6PIT - chains A and B of the 4 polymer chains in the assembly; structure by X-ray diffraction, 2.25 A resolution.

Chain A:
Protein: Estrogen receptor
From: Homo sapiens
UniProtKB: P03372 (ESR1_HUMAN); numbering as in UniProt (aligned over 297-554)
Amino-acid sequence (262 residues; row label = number of the first residue in the row):
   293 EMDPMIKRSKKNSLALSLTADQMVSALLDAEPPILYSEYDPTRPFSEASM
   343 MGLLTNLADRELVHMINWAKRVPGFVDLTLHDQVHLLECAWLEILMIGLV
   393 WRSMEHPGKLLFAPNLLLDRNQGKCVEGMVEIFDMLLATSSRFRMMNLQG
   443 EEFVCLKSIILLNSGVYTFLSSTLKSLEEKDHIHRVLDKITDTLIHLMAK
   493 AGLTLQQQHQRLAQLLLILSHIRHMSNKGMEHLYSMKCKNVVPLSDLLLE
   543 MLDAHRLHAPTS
Disordered / not traced: 293-306, 330-339, 419-420, 461-464, 530-533, 548-554
Differences from the reference sequence: expression tag (293-296); engineered mutation S537 (Tyr in P03372)
Modified / non-standard residues: C381 (S-methyl-thio-cysteine; SCH)
Ligand contacts: estradiol (EST): M343, L346, T347, L349, A350, E353, L384, L387, M388, L391, R394, F404, M421, I424, L428, G521, H524, L525

Chain B:
Protein: Estrogen receptor
From: Homo sapiens
UniProtKB: P03372 (ESR1_HUMAN); residue numbers follow UniProt; this construct covers 297-554
Amino-acid sequence (262 residues; numbered 293 to 554; the number before each row is that of its first residue):
   293 EMDPMIKRSKKNSLALSLTADQMVSALLDAEPPILYSEYDPTRPFSEASM
   343 MGLLTNLADRELVHMINWAKRVPGFVDLTLHDQVHLLECAWLEILMIGLV
   393 WRSMEHPGKLLFAPNLLLDRNQGKCVEGMVEIFDMLLATSSRFRMMNLQG
   443 EEFVCLKSIILLNSGVYTFLSSTLKSLEEKDHIHRVLDKITDTLIHLMAK
   493 AGLTLQQQHQRLAQLLLILSHIRHMSNKGMEHLYSMKCKNVVPLSDLLLE
   543 MLDAHRLHAPTS
Disordered / not traced: 293-307, 331-340, 461-472, 548-554
Differences from the reference sequence: expression tag (293-296); engineered mutation S537 (Tyr in P03372)
Modified / non-standard residues: C417 (S-methyl-thio-cysteine; SCH)
Ligand contacts: estradiol (EST): M343, L346, L349, A350, E353, L384, L387, M388, L391, R394, F404, M421, I424, L428, G521, H524, L525

Interface between chain A and chain B:
Pairs across the interface (53):
  C381(A) - H516(B)
  M427(A) - Y459(B)
  A430(A) - Y459(B)
  R434(A) - H476(B)  hydrogen bond
  I451(A) - L509(B)  hydrophobic
  N455(A) - L509(B)  hydrogen bond (side chain-backbone)
  Y459(A) - A430(B)
  Y459(A) - R434(B)  hydrogen bond
  Y459(A) - I510(B)
  Y459(A) - H513(B)
  H476(A) - R434(B)
  H476(A) - Q506(B)  hydrogen bond
  D480(A) - Q502(B)
  D480(A) - Q506(B)  hydrogen bond
  T483(A) - H501(B)
  T483(A) - A505(B)
  D484(A) - Q498(B)
  D484(A) - H501(B)  salt bridge
  D484(A) - Q502(B)  hydrogen bond
  I487(A) - H501(B)
  L497(A) - L497(B)  hydrophobic
  Q498(A) - D484(B)  hydrogen bond
  H501(A) - T483(B)
  H501(A) - I487(B)
  H501(A) - L497(B)
  H501(A) - H501(B)
  H501(A) - L504(B)
  Q502(A) - D480(B)
  Q502(A) - D484(B)  hydrogen bond
  L504(A) - H501(B)
  A505(A) - T483(B)
  A505(A) - L508(B)  hydrophobic
  Q506(A) - D480(B)  hydrogen bond
  L508(A) - A505(B)  hydrophobic
  L509(A) - I451(B)  hydrophobic
  L509(A) - N455(B)  hydrogen bond (backbone-side chain)
  L509(A) - L511(B)  hydrophobic
  S512(A) - L511(B)
  S512(A) - R515(B)  hydrogen bond
  H513(A) - N455(B)  hydrogen bond (side chain-backbone)
  H513(A) - S456(B)
  H513(A) - V458(B)
  H513(A) - Y459(B)
  H513(A) - R515(B)
  R515(A) - S512(B)  hydrogen bond
  R515(A) - H513(B)
  R515(A) - H516(B)
  H516(A) - R515(B)  hydrogen bond
  H516(A) - N519(B)  hydrogen bond
  N519(A) - H516(B)  hydrogen bond
  N519(A) - N519(B)  hydrogen bond
  E523(A) - E523(B)
  H547(A) - K520(B)
Other interface residues (no listed pair), chain A (33 interface residues in all): T431, T460, L479, L511, K520
Other interface residues (no listed pair), chain B (36 interface residues in all): M427, G457, T460, L479, Q500, H547

Summary:
Chain A and chain B form an interface of 33 and 36 residues respectively; the contacts include 17 hydrogen
bonds and 1 salt bridge. Among the polar pairs are D484(A)-H501(B), R434(A)-H476(B) and N455(A)-L509(B). Chain
A binds estradiol. Ligands of chain B: estradiol.
Chain A is Estrogen receptor and chain B is Estrogen receptor, both from Homo sapiens; the structure, Estrogen
Receptor Alpha Ligand Binding Domain Y537S Mutant in Complex with SRC2 Stapled Peptide 41A and ..., was
determined by X-ray diffraction.
